Entry 8ZXK (electron microscopy, 2.76 A resolution); this record covers chains A and C of the 3 polymer chains in the assembly.

[Chain A (and C)]
Name: Trimethylamine transporter
From: Myroides profundi
Notes: chain C of this document is another copy of the same molecule, construct and numbering; everything in this record applies to it too
Reference sequence: A0A0B5RUB0 (TMAT_MYRPR); residue numbers follow UniProt; this construct covers 1-529
Sequence (539 residues; numbered 1 to 539; the number before each row is that of its first residue):
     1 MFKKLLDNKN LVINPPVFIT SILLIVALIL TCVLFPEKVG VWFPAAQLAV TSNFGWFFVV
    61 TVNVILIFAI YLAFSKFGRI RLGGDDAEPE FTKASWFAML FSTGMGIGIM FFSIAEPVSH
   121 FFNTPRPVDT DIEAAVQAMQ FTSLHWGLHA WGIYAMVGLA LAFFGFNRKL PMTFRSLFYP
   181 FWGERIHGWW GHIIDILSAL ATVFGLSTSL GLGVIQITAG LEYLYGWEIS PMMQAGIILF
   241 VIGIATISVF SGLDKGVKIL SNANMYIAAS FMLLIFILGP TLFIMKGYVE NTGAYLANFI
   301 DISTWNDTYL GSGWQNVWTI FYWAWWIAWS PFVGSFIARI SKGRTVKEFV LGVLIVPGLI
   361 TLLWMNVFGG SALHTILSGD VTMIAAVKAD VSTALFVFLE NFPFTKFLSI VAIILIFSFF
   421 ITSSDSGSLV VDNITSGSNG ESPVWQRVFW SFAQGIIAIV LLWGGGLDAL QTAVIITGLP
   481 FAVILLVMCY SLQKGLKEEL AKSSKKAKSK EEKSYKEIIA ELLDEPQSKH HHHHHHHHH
Not modelled in the structure: 1-9, 505-539 (chain C: 1-9, 506-539)
Differences from the reference sequence: expression tag (530-539)
Ligand contacts: N,N-dimethylmethanamine (KEN): S102, M105, G106, W146, Y154, W326, W329, V333
Reported in the primary citation:
  - binding site for N,N-dimethylmethanamine: W146, W151, Y154, W326
  - conformationally variable residues (side-chain flip): M105

[How chain A and chain C interact]
Residue-residue contacts (31; chain A residue first):
  I132(A) with Y309(C), hydrophobic; L310(C), hydrophobic
  A135(A) with Y309(C), hydrophobic
  V136(A) with Y309(C), hydrophobic
  M139(A) with Y309(C)
  L282(A) with S52(C); N53(C); W56(C)
  F283(A) with T308(C); Y309(C), hydrophobic
  M285(A) with W56(C), hydrophobic
  K286(A) with W56(C); N306(C), hydrogen bond (side chain-backbone); D307(C); T308(C), hydrogen bond (backbone-side chain)
  G287(A) with T308(C)
  V289(A) with V60(C), hydrophobic; T304(C); N306(C)
  E290(A) with T304(C); W305(C); N306(C), hydrogen bond (side chain-backbone); D307(C), hydrogen bond (side chain-backbone); T308(C), hydrogen bond; Y309(C)
  N291(A) with Y309(C), hydrogen bond
  G293(A) with I300(C); T304(C)
  A297(A) with I300(C), hydrophobic; D301(C)
  L377(A) with Y309(C), hydrophobic
Also at the interface, not in a pair above, chain A (17 interface residues in all): A294, L296
Also at the interface, not in a pair above, chain C (14 interface residues in all): V59

[Summary]
17 residues of chain A face 14 of chain C across their interface, with 6 hydrogen bonds. Polar contacts
include K286(A)-N306(C), K286(A)-T308(C) and E290(A)-N306(C). Ligands of chain A: N,N-dimethylmethanamine.
From the paper: a binding site for N,N-dimethylmethanamine at W146(A), W151(A) and Y154(A) among others;
conformational variability at M105(A).
Chain A and chain C are both Trimethylamine transporter (Myroides profundi); the structure, Cryo-EM structure
of trimethylamine transporter TmaT binding with TMA, was determined by electron microscopy, deposited together
with 8ZW8 and 8ZXP.
